Entry 8QU7 (X-ray diffraction, 2.60 A resolution); this record covers chains E and A.

# Chain E
Molecule: Apical membrane antigen 1
Source organism: Plasmodium falciparum 3D7
UniProtKB: P22621 (AMA1_PLAFF); residue numbers follow UniProt; this construct covers 97-438
Chain sequence (362 residues; numbered 77 to 438; the number before each row is that of its first residue):
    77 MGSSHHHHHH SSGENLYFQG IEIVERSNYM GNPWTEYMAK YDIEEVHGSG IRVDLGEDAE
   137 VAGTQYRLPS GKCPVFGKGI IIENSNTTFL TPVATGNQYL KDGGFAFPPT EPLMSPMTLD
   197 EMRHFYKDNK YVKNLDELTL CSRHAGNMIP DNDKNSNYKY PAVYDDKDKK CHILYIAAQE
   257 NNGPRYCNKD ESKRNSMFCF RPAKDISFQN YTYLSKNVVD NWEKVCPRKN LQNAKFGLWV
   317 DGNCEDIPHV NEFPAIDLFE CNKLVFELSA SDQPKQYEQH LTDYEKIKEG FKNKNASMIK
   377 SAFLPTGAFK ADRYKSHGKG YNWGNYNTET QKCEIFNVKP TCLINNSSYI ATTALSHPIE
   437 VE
Disordered / not traced: 77-106, 228-231, 260-273, 351-387
Construct notes: initiating methionine (77); expression tag (78-96); variant Pro330 (Ser in P22621)
Curated features (UniProtKB/Swiss-Prot):
  - glycosylation (N-linked (GlcNAc...) asparagine): Asn162, Asn286, Asn371, Asn421, Asn422
Cystine bridges: Cys149-Cys302, Cys217-Cys247, Cys320-Cys418, Cys337-Cys409

# Chain A
Molecule: single domain i-body WD34
Source organism: Homo sapiens
Chain sequence (126 residues; row label = number of the first residue in the row):
     1 LQVDIVPSQG EISVGESKFF LCQVAGMLPT CEISWFSPNG EKLTPNQQRI SVVWNDDSST
    61 LTIYNANIDD AGIYKCVVHG PQCPRLTWSL GLPEATVNVK IFQGGGGSEQ KLISEEDLSG
   121 ENLYFQ
Disordered / not traced: 64, 72, 102-126
Cystine bridges: Cys22-Cys76, Cys31-Cys83
Reported in the primary citation:
  - mutagenesis - C22S/C31S: abolished binding to Apical membrane antigen 1 (chain E)

# How chain E and chain A interact
Residue-residue contacts (34; chain E residue first):
  Val137(E) - Gln2(A)  hydrogen bond (backbone-side chain)
  Val137(E) - Trp88(A)  hydrophobic
  Ala138(E) - Gln2(A)
  Ala138(E) - Asp4(A)
  Thr140(E) - Gln2(A)  hydrogen bond
  Tyr142(E) - Gln2(A)  hydrogen bond
  Tyr142(E) - Trp88(A)
  Tyr142(E) - Ser89(A)
  Ala170(E) - Pro84(A)
  Ala170(E) - Arg85(A)  hydrogen bond (backbone-backbone)
  Thr171(E) - Pro81(A)
  Thr171(E) - Gln82(A)
  Thr171(E) - Cys83(A)
  Thr171(E) - Pro84(A)
  Thr171(E) - Arg85(A)
  Gly172(E) - Gly80(A)  hydrogen bond (backbone-backbone)
  Gly172(E) - Pro81(A)  hydrogen bond (backbone-backbone)
  Gly172(E) - Cys83(A)  hydrogen bond (backbone-backbone)
  Gly172(E) - Arg85(A)
  Gln174(E) - Arg85(A)  hydrogen bond (backbone-side chain)
  Tyr175(E) - Arg85(A)
  Leu176(E) - Arg85(A)
  Leu176(E) - Leu86(A)  hydrophobic
  Pro184(E) - Leu28(A)  hydrophobic
  Tyr234(E) - Trp88(A)
  Tyr236(E) - Trp88(A)  hydrogen bond
  Tyr251(E) - Leu1(A)  hydrogen bond (side chain-backbone)
  Tyr251(E) - Pro84(A)
  Tyr251(E) - Leu86(A)  hydrogen bond (side chain-backbone)
  Tyr251(E) - Thr87(A)
  Tyr251(E) - Trp88(A)
  Ile252(E) - Thr87(A)
  Ile252(E) - Leu90(A)  hydrophobic
  Phe276(E) - Leu90(A)  hydrophobic
Also at the interface, not in a pair above, chain E (22 interface residues in all): Val169, Asn173, Phe183, Pro185, Ala254, Phe274
Also at the interface, not in a pair above, chain A (16 interface residues in all): Ala25
The authors on this interface:
  - residue pairs: Gly172(E)-Gly80(A) (hydrogen bond), Tyr234(E)-Trp88(A) (pi stacking), Tyr236(E)-Trp88(A) (hydrogen bond)
  - interface residues, chain A: Gly80(A), Trp88(A)

# In short
22 residues of chain E and 16 residues of chain A are in contact; the contacts include 11 hydrogen bonds.
Polar pairs include Val137(E)-Gln2(A), Thr140(E)-Gln2(A) and Tyr142(E)-Gln2(A). The paper describes hydrogen
bonds between Gly172(E) and Gly80(A) and Tyr236(E) and Trp88(A); pi stacking between Tyr234(E) and Trp88(A).
From the paper: C22S/C31S of chain A abolish binding to Apical membrane antigen 1 (chain E); interface
residues Gly80(A) and Trp88(A).
Chain E is Apical membrane antigen 1 (Plasmodium falciparum 3D7) and chain A is single domain i-body WD34
(Homo sapiens); the structure, Crystal structure of the Plasmodium falciparum Apical membrane antigen (AMA1)
in complex with single domain i-body ..., was determined by X-ray diffraction (same publication as 8QUS).
